7FIK - chains s and a of the 32 polymer chains in the assembly; structure by electron microscopy, 3.70 A resolution.

[Chain s]
Name: Nuclear pore complex protein Nup93
From: Xenopus laevis
UniProtKB: Q7ZX96 (NUP93_XENLA); residue numbers follow UniProt; this construct covers 1-820
Amino-acid sequence (820 residues; row label = number of the first residue in the row):
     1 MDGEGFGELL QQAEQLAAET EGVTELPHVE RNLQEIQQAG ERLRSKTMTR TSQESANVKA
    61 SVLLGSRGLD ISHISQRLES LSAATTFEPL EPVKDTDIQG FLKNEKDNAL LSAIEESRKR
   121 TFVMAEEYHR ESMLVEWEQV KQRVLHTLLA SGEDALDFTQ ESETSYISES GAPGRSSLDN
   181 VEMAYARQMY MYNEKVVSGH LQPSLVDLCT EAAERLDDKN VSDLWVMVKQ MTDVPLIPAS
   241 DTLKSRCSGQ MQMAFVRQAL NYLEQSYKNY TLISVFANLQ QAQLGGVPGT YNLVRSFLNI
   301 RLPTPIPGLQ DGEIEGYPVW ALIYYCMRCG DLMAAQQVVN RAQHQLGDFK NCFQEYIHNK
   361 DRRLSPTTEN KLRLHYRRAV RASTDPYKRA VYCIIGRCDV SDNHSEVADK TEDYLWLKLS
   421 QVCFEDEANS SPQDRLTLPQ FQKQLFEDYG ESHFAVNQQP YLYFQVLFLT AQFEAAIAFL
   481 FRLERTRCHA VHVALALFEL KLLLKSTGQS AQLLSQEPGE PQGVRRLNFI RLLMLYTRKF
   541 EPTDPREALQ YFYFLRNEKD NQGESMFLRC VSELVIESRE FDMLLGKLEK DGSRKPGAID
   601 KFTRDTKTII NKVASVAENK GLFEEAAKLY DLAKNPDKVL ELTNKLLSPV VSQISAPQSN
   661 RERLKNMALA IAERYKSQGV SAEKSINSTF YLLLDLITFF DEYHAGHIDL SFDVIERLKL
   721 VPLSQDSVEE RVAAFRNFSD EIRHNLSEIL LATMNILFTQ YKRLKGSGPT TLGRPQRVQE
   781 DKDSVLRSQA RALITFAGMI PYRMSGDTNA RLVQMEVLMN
Unresolved in the structure: 1-100, 153-820

[Chain a]
Name: MGC83295 protein
From: Xenopus laevis
UniProtKB: Q642R6 (Q642R6_XENLA); residues 1-2011 here = UniProt positions 1-2011
Amino-acid sequence (2011 residues; each row starts with the number of its first residue):
     1 MAAQLALNSE ASLWGPYREI WQTVLSALIK RQPEAVHSLD IVLKKYKPDF ISLFKNPPKS
    61 AQQHERVQKA STEGIPIKGT QRTRILEEQL IKEAFILSDL YNIGEIAAVE LLLIGEQQQP
   121 TFHGLTRGLV AILLYWDGKS CMAESLLHLI QARKGKTFTL DHSPEVVSMV TRFTDDLMEQ
   181 GLTNKILTLI SQIDVNNEFD KLKKERGLGN KKHRKEVSDL IKECQQSLAH SLYSWSCQTP
   241 LNREDTLLLI GYLEKVTVEG DGSLDKVNLT LLMSLLYCLD VGFLEQGTDD REELMKQASM
   301 FMDRQYIAAI HNRLQNTQPW KSPGMQATVR LAWALALRGI SQFSEVLEFS EADEPMAEIA
   361 IGGNVFLFLT EAVVGSESFC TDEFFIRRIH KLVTDFPTLM PMKVKQLRNR AEEDARLIQM
   421 SMQMGNEPPA SLRRDLEHLL LLIGELYRKD PFHLELALEY WCPTEPLQST SLMGSFLGVA
   481 HQRPPQRQVL LSKFVRQMSD LLPATLYLPY LKMLRGLASG PQCAHYCFSL LKANGGSSAE
   541 NLQAAGGSPV SWDHFFHSLM LYHEHLRRDL PNTDNIHQRH PPLRGITQRE LDGLIACLQL
   601 TCTIIDWSES ARLALCEHAQ WMPVVVILGL LQCSIPPLLK AELLKTLAAF GKSPEIAASL
   661 WQSLEYTQIL QTVRATGLRQ GVGIEVELNE IESRCEEYPL TRAFCQLIST LVESSFPTNL
   721 GAGLRAPGFE PYLQFLRDTV FLRYRTRAYR RAAEKWEVAE AVLDVFYKLL KDYEPQPEDF
   781 VDQYVELQGE ERVAFKPPGF SLMHHLLNES PMLELCLSLM EEGVTQLDTY APFPGKKHLE
   841 KAVAYCFMLL NLTLQKENRF MDLLRESHLS MIVTPLEQLL QGINPRSKKA DNVVNIARYL
   901 CHGNSNAELA FESAKILCSI SCNSKIQEKI VGDFTQDQNV SQKLMVGFVS CLDSEEAEEL
   961 LDSEKEAEDQ VKQTNIRYMT KIHILNLLIT SLEMKAPNLA MFLLGYELKK PVSTTNLQDS
  1021 GVLGCPRTCL HSILDILRKG TDVRAGPVAV WDTPHLAELC YQVIYQLCAC ADTSGPTMRY
  1081 LRTSQDFLFS QLQHLPFSVE ESEISAMNQM SWLMKTATIE LRITSLNRQR SHTQRLLHLL
  1141 LDDMPTRPYS ADGEGGMEDE SRSLSGFLHF DTTSKVRRKI LRILDSIQFS NEIPEPLQLD
  1201 FFDRSQIEQV IANCEHKNRR GQTVCNVKLL HRVLVAEVNA LQGMAAIGQR PLLMEEINTI
  1261 LQYVVERNKL LQCLHAKRHA LESWRQLVEI ILTACPQDLI PTEHRQLIIR DLLQDLHVKI
  1321 LDDDAAQELM PIVAGAVFTL TAHLSQSVRT ELKQPMTASG LGQSQYVQML DGSFAAPPGT
  1381 ENISAGFASI GDSSLHMILR NLLEFILKTG GGFQRVRAHL YGSLLYYLQI AQRPDEPDTL
  1441 ESAHKSMWER LTAPEDVFSK LQRDNLSIFE SYGTALMEVV CRDACDGHDI GRMLALALLD
  1501 RIVSVDRQQQ WLLYLSNSGY LKVLVDSLAE DDVVLRNLLT PQPPLLKALY IYESKMAFLT
  1561 RVAKSSQGAI ELLRSGVIVR LAQCQVYDMR PETDPHGVFG MRETPVFIPA PVERYRQILL
  1621 PALQICQLIL TSSTAQHLQA AGQVLQFLVA HSDTIQAILR SQEGSLGSLQ ELALLTGIIS
  1681 KAALPGVLNE LDIGLNDGSM MELQGHIGRF QRQCLALLNR FGGSDRLRQL SLQDDSSRLD
  1741 GVSKKDDMEL AMQQICSNVM EYCQALMIQN SPSFQQTVCL FTPSLKESAS RDGTRQDSQV
  1801 SILPSWRLPS LGVVIHLLKQ SANNFFTYYD IHRQSVGKLQ NVEQLPPDEI KELCQSEMPV
  1861 GADKISTTQK YGLARRRLVK LINSRAKLLS LCSYIIETCL YILWRHLEYY LLHCTTSDSQ
  1921 DPVFSNMTFG NRRFQDTFNT DPNMDPRNLR QNKVSQQDVD TLLREGANSF GESLQKRLLD
  1981 IESLYCKVRS RHSFIQALVR RIRGLLRVSR V
Unresolved in the structure: 155-163, 180-181, 464-483, 537-546, 572-582, 673-681, 955-968, 1148-1174, 1359-1381, 1437-1453, 1487-1488, 1634-1637, 1662-1664, 1691-1696, 1785-1800, 1847-1864, 1917-2011

[Chain s / chain a interface]
Pairs across the interface (20):
  Glu-105(s) / Gln-1286(a)
  Glu-105(s) / Ile-1290(a)
  Arg-120(s) / Tyr-1550(a)
  Arg-120(s) / Glu-1553(a)  hydrogen bond (side chain-backbone)
  Arg-120(s) / Ser-1554(a)
  Arg-120(s) / Ala-1557(a)
  Thr-121(s) / Glu-1553(a)
  Met-124(s) / Ala-1497(a)
  Met-124(s) / Ala-1557(a)
  Met-124(s) / Arg-1561(a)
  Tyr-128(s) / Thr-1560(a)
  Tyr-128(s) / Gln-1624(a)
  Tyr-128(s) / Leu-1628(a)
  Glu-136(s) / Gly-1677(a)
  Trp-137(s) / Ser-1890(a)
  Trp-137(s) / Tyr-1894(a)  hydrophobic
  Val-140(s) / Glu-1761(a)
  Lys-141(s) / Ser-1893(a)
  Lys-141(s) / Glu-1897(a)
  Val-144(s) / Tyr-1901(a)  hydrophobic
Interface residues without a listed pair, chain s (12 interface residues in all): Glu-131, Leu-148
Interface residues without a listed pair, chain a (22 interface residues in all): Asp-1500, Ala-1563, Lys-1564, Ile-1625

[Overview]
12 residues of chain s and 22 residues of chain a are in contact; the contacts include 1 hydrogen bond. Its
one hydrogen-bonded contact is Arg-120(s)/Glu-1553(a).
Chain s is Nuclear pore complex protein Nup93 and chain a is MGC83295 protein, both from Xenopus laevis; the
structure, The cryo-EM structure of the CR subunit from X. laevis NPC, was determined by electron microscopy
together with 7FIL from the same study.
